9KEV - chains G and N of the 14 polymer chains in the assembly; structure by electron microscopy, 3.31 A resolution.

[Chain G]
Molecule: Template strand DNA of the promoter
Sequence (108 nucleotides; numbered 1 to 108; the number before each row is that of its first residue):
     1 TGCATCCGTG AGTCGAGGGT AATAACGGCC TGTACGCGTC CGTTTCCGGC ACCCCAAATG
    61 AACCGTCCCT GGCTCCAAGG TGAACTCTGG GCGACGAGTG TTCGAGGT
Unresolved in the structure: 15-16, 101-108

[Chain N]
Name: Possible two component system response transcriptional positive regulator PhoP
Organism: Mycobacterium tuberculosis H37Rv
UniProtKB: P71814 (P71814_MYCTU); residue numbers follow UniProt; this construct covers 1-247
Chain sequence (247 residues; each row starts with the number of its first residue):
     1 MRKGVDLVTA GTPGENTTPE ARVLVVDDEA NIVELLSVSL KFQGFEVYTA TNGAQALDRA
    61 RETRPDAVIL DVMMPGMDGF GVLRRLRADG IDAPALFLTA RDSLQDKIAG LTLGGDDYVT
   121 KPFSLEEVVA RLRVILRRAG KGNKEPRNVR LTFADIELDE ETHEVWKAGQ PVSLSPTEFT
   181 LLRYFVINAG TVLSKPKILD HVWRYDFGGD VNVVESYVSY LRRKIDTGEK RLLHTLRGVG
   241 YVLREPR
Unresolved in the structure: 1-148
From the paper describing this entry:
  - binding site for Template strand DNA of the promoter (chain G): Asn212, Glu215, Ser216, Val218, Ser219, Tyr220, Arg222, Arg223, Thr235, Arg237, Gly238, Tyr241

[Interface between chain G and chain N]
Pairs across the interface - 13 pairs, chain G then chain N:
  DG90(G) - Arg237(N)  phosphate contact
  DG90(G) - Gly238(N)  hydrogen bond to the phosphate
  DG91(G) - Lys195(N)  salt bridge to the phosphate
  DG91(G) - Glu215(N)  phosphate contact
  DG91(G) - Thr235(N)  phosphate contact
  DG91(G) - Leu236(N)  phosphate contact
  DG91(G) - Arg237(N)  phosphate contact
  DG91(G) - Gly238(N)  hydrogen bond to the phosphate
  DC92(G) - Asn212(N)  hydrogen bond to the base
  DC92(G) - Arg222(N)  salt bridge to the phosphate
  DG93(G) - Ser219(N)  phosphate contact
  DG93(G) - Arg223(N)  salt bridge to the phosphate
  DC95(G) - Tyr220(N)  hydrogen bond to the base
Other interface residues (no listed pair), chain G (6 interface residues in all): DA94
Other interface residues (no listed pair), chain N (16 interface residues in all): Ser216, Val218, Arg231, Gly240, Tyr241

[Summary]
6 residues of chain G and 16 residues of chain N are in contact; the contacts include 4 hydrogen bonds and 3
salt bridges. Polar pairs include DC92(G)-Asn212(N), DC95(G)-Tyr220(N) and DG90(G)-Gly238(N). From the paper:
a binding site for Template strand DNA of the promoter (chain G) at Asn212(N), Glu215(N) and Ser216(N) among
others.
Chain G is Template strand DNA of the promoter and chain N is Possible two component system response
transcriptional positive regulator PhoP (Mycobacterium tuberculosis H37Rv); the structure, Cryo-EM structure
of Mycobacterium tuberculosis transcription activation complex with six PhoP molecules (composite map), was
determined by electron microscopy, deposited together with 9JI2, 9KET and 9KEU.
